3JVI - chain A; structure by X-ray diffraction, 1.80 A resolution.

# Chain A
Molecule: Protein tyrosine phosphatase
Organism: Entamoeba histolytica
UniProt: C4LSE7 (C4LSE7_ENTHI); residue numbers follow UniProt; this construct covers 1-157
Chain sequence (161 residues; each row starts with the number of its first residue; numbers below 1 keep their minus sign (Gly-3 is residue -3)):
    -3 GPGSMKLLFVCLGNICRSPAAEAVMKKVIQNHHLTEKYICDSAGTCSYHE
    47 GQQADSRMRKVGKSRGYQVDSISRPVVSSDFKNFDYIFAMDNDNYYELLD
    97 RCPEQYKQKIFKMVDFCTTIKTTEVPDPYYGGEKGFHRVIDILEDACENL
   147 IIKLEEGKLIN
Disordered / not traced: -3 to -1, 126-127
Construct notes: expression tag (-3 to 0)
Reported in the primary citation:
  - conformationally variable residues (order/disorder transition): Tyr125, Tyr126, Gly127
  - catalytic residues: Cys7, Arg13 (proposed by the authors, not directly observed)
  - catalytic residues: Asp123 (by similarity / conservation)
  - specificity-determining residues: His45 (proposed by the authors, not directly observed)

# Summary
The paper reports catalytic residues Cys7, Arg13 and Asp123; the specificity determinant His45.
Chain A is Protein tyrosine phosphatase (Entamoeba histolytica); the structure, Product state mimic crystal
structure of protein tyrosine phosphatase from Entamoeba histolytica, was determined by X-ray diffraction
together with 3JS5, 3ILY and 3IDO from the same study.
